3AFQ - chains C and D of the 4 polymer chains in the assembly; structure by X-ray diffraction, 2.80 A resolution.

== Chain C (and D) ==
Protein: Single-stranded DNA-binding protein
From: Mycobacterium leprae
Notes: chain D of this document is another copy of the same molecule, construct and numbering; everything in this record applies to it too
UniProtKB: P46390 (SSB_MYCLE); residues 1-168 here = UniProt positions 1-168
Chain sequence (168 residues; row label = number of the first residue in the row):
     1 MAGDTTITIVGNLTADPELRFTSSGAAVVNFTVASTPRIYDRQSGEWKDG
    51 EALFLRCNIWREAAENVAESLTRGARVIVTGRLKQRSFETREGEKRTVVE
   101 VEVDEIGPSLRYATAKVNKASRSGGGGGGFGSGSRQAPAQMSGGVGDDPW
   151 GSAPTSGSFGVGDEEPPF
Disordered / not traced: 1, 39-45, 88-94, 121-168 (chain D: 1, 42-46, 90-96, 121-168)

== Interface between chain C and chain D ==
Residue-residue contacts (49):
  Ala2(C) - Thr36(D)  hydrogen bond (backbone-side chain)
  Ala2(C) - Arg76(D)
  Ala2(C) - Arg111(D)
  Gly3(C) - Val10(D)
  Gly3(C) - Ser35(D)
  Gly3(C) - Thr36(D)
  Gly3(C) - Pro37(D)
  Gly3(C) - Arg76(D)
  Asp4(C) - Ile9(D)
  Asp4(C) - Val10(D)  hydrogen bond (backbone-backbone)
  Asp4(C) - Ser35(D)  hydrogen bond (backbone-side chain)
  Thr5(C) - Thr8(D)
  Thr5(C) - Ile9(D)
  Thr5(C) - Ser35(D)
  Thr5(C) - Leu53(D)
  Thr6(C) - Ile7(D)
  Thr6(C) - Thr8(D)  hydrogen bond (backbone-backbone)
  Ile7(C) - Thr6(D)
  Ile7(C) - Ile7(D)  hydrophobic
  Ile7(C) - Leu83(D)  hydrophobic
  Thr8(C) - Thr5(D)
  Thr8(C) - Thr6(D)  hydrogen bond (backbone-backbone)
  Ile9(C) - Asp4(D)
  Ile9(C) - Thr5(D)
  Val10(C) - Gly3(D)
  Val10(C) - Asp4(D)  hydrogen bond (backbone-backbone)
  Ser35(C) - Gly3(D)
  Ser35(C) - Asp4(D)  hydrogen bond (side chain-backbone)
  Ser35(C) - Thr5(D)
  Thr36(C) - Ala2(D)
  Thr36(C) - Gly3(D)
  Ala52(C) - Gln85(D)
  Leu53(C) - Thr5(D)
  Leu53(C) - Leu83(D)
  Leu53(C) - Gln85(D)
  Phe54(C) - Gln85(D)  hydrogen bond (backbone-side chain)
  Leu55(C) - Leu83(D)  hydrophobic
  Leu55(C) - Val99(D)  hydrophobic
  Arg76(C) - Ala2(D)
  Arg76(C) - Gly3(D)
  Arg82(C) - Pro37(D)
  Arg82(C) - Ile39(D)
  Leu83(C) - Ile7(D)  hydrophobic
  Leu83(C) - Leu53(D)
  Leu83(C) - Leu55(D)  hydrophobic
  Gln85(C) - Ala52(D)
  Gln85(C) - Leu53(D)
  Gln85(C) - Phe54(D)  hydrogen bond (side chain-backbone)
  Val99(C) - Val99(D)  hydrophobic
Also at the interface, not in a pair above, chain C (24 interface residues in all): Gly11, Pro37, Glu46, Lys84
Also at the interface, not in a pair above, chain D (24 interface residues in all): Arg38, Lys84

== Overview ==
Chain C and chain D each contribute 24 residues to their interface; the contacts include 9 hydrogen bonds.
Polar pairs include Ala2(C)-Thr36(D), Asp4(C)-Ser35(D) and Phe54(C)-Gln85(D).
Both chains are Single-stranded DNA-binding protein (Mycobacterium leprae). Entry 3AFQ (Crystal structure of
the single-stranded DNA binding protein from Mycobacterium leprae (Form II)) was determined by X-ray
diffraction, deposited together with 3AFP.
